PDB entry 2CEY | X-ray diffraction, 1.70 A resolution | chain A

# Chain A
Name: Protein HI0146
Source organism: Haemophilus influenzae
Reference sequence: P44542 (Y146_HAEIN); residues 1-306 here correspond to UniProt positions 24-329 (UniProt number = residue number + 23)
Chain sequence (306 residues; each row starts with the number of its first residue):
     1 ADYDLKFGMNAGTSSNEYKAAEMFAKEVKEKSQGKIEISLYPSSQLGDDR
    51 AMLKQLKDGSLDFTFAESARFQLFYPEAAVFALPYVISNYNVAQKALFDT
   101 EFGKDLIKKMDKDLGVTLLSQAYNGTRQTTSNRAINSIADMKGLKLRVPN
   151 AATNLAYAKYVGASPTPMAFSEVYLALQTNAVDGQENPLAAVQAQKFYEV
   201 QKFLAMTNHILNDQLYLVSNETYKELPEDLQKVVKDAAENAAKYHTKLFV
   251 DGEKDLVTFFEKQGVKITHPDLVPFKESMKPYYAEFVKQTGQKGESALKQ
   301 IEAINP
Bound ions: Zn2+ site 1: Asp-2, Asp-4; Zn2+ site 2: Glu-101, Asp-105, Glu-221; Zn2+ site 3 near His-269 (its only coordinating residue here)
UniProt features mapped onto this chain:
  - binding site (N-acetyl-beta-neuraminate): Asn-10, Asp-49, Glu-67, Arg-127, Arg-147, Asn-187

# Overview
Asp-2 and Asp-4 coordinate Zn2+ site 1. Glu-101, Asp-105 and Glu-221 form the Zn2+ site 2. UniProt lists 6
N-acetyl-beta-neuraminate-binding residues.
Chain A is Protein HI0146 (Haemophilus influenzae); the structure, Apo Structure of SiaP, was determined by
X-ray diffraction, deposited together with 2CEX.
